PDB entry 4ZZZ | X-ray diffraction, 1.90 A resolution | chains A and B

[Chain A (and B)]
Protein: Poly [ADP-ribose] polymerase 1
From: Homo sapiens
Notes: EC 2.4.2.30; fragment: catalytic domain, residues 665-1014; chain B of this document is another copy of the same molecule, construct and numbering; everything in this record applies to it too
Reference sequence: P09874 (PARP1_HUMAN); residue numbers follow UniProt; this construct covers 655-1014
Chain sequence (362 residues; each row starts with the number of its first residue):
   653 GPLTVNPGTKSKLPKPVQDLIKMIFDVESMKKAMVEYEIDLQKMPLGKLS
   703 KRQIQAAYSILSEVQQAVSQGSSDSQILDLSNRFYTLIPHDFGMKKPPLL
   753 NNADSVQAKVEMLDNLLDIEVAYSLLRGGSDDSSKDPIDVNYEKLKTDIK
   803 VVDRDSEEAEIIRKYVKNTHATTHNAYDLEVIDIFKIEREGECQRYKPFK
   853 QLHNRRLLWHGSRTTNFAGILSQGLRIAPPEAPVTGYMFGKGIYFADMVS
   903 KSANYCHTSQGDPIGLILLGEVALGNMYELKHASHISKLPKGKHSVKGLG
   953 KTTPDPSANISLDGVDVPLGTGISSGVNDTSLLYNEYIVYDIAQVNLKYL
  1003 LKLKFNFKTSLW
Unresolved in the structure: 653-661, 784-786 (chain B: 653-663, 782-787, 1012-1014)
Construct notes: expression tag (653-654)
Ligand contacts: FSU (2-(3-methoxypropyl)-3-oxo-2,3-dihydro-1H-isoindole-4-carboxamide): D766, W861, H862, G863, Y889, Y896, F897, A898, K903, S904, Y907, E988
Swiss-Prot annotation at these positions:
  - active site: E988 (For poly [ADP-ribose] polymerase activity)
  - binding site (NAD(+)): H862 to S864, G871, R878, S904
  - modified residue (Phosphoserine): S782, S786
  - cross-link: K748 (Glycyl lysine isopeptide (Lys-Gly) (interchain with G-Cter in SUMO1))
  - mutagenesis: L698 to L701 (Increased auto-poly-ADP-ribosylation), L713 (L713A: Increased auto-poly-ADP-ribosylation; L713F: Leads to constitutive activity in absence of DNA damage due to unfolding of the PARP alpha-helical domain, relieving autoinhibition), E763 to D770 (Able to bind BAD inhibitor in absence of DNA), L765 (L765A: Increased auto-poly-ADP-ribosylation), D766 to D770 (Able to bind EB-47 or BAD inhibitors in absence of DNA. Released from DNA strand break independently of EB-47 or BAD inhibitors), L768 (L768A: Increased auto-poly-ADP-ribosylation), A774 (A774S/L: Increased DNA-independent poly-ADP-ribosyltransferase activity), L797 (L797P: 1.5% of wild-type activity), H826 (H826A: Strongly reduced serine ADP-ribosylation, caused by abolished interaction with HPF1; H826E: Decreased polymerase activity, leading to the production of short poly-ADP-ribose chains), P850 to F851 (Abolished interaction with TIMELESS), H862 (H862A: Poly-ADP-ribosyltransferase activity is impaired while mono-ADP-ribosyltransferase activity is not affected; produces a mixture of short and mono ADP-ribose chains), R865 (R865A: Increased affinity for DNA damage sites), 20 further mutagenesis entries in UniProt

[How chain A and chain B interact]
Pairs across the interface - 33 pairs, chain A then chain B:
  Q718(A) with N980(B), hydrogen bond (side chain-backbone); T982(B), hydrogen bond (side chain-backbone)
  S721(A) with S983(B)
  Q722(A) with K953(B); T982(B), hydrogen bond (side chain-backbone); S983(B); L984(B); L985(B)
  V886(A) with H934(B)
  T887(A) with H934(B)
  Y930(A) with Y930(B); K940(B); P942(B)
  H934(A) with V886(B); T887(B); H937(B)
  A935(A) with S936(B); H937(B), hydrogen bond (backbone-backbone)
  S936(A) with A935(B); S936(B), hydrogen bond
  H937(A) with H934(B); A935(B), hydrogen bond (backbone-backbone)
  I938(A) with Y930(B)
  P942(A) with Y930(B), hydrophobic; P942(B), hydrophobic
  K953(A) with Q722(B)
  N980(A) with Q718(B)
  D981(A) with Q718(B)
  T982(A) with Q718(B); Q722(B)
  S983(A) with S721(B); Q722(B)
  L985(A) with Q722(B)
Other interface residues (no listed pair), chain A (22 interface residues in all): L932, K943, K945, L984
Other interface residues (no listed pair), chain B (23 interface residues in all): L932, I938, K943, K945, D981

[In short]
22 residues of chain A and 23 residues of chain B are in contact; the contacts include 6 hydrogen bonds. Polar
contacts include Q718(A)-N980(B), Q718(A)-T982(B) and Q722(A)-T982(B). Ligands of chain A: compound FSU.
Chain A and chain B are both Poly [ADP-ribose] polymerase 1 (Homo sapiens); the structure, Structure of human
PARP1 catalytic domain bound to an isoindolinone inhibitor, was determined by X-ray diffraction, deposited
together with 4ZZX, 4ZZY and 5A00.
